PDB entry 6CAQ | X-ray diffraction, 3.40 A resolution | chains A and E of the 23 polymer chains in the assembly

[Chain A]
Molecule: 16S Ribosomal RNA rRNA
Source organism: Thermus thermophilus (strain HB8 / ATCC 27634 / DSM 579)
Sequence (1522 nucleotides; row label = number of the first residue in the row; note: 42 numbers in that range are skipped by the numbering (no residue carries them; nothing is unmodelled there); a row labelled like 190A-190L holds insertion residues (190A, then the next letters in order); numbering starts at 0):
     0 UUUGUUGGAGAGUCUGAUCCUGGCUCAGGGUGAACGCUGGCGGCGUGCCU
    50 AAGACAUGCAAGUCGUGCGGG
    73 CCGCGGGGUUUU
    88 ACUCCG
    95 UGGUC
   101 AGCGGCGGACGGGUGAGUAACGCGUGGGU
  129A G
   130 ACCUACCCGGAAGAGGGGGACAACCCGGGGAAACUCGGGCUAAUCCCCCA
   180 UGUGGACCCGC
190A-190L CCCUUGGGGUGU
   191 GUCCAAAGGGCUUU
   216 GCCCGCUUCCGGAUGGGCCCGCGUCCCAUCAGCUAGUUGGUGGGGUAAUG
   266 GCCCACCAAGGCGACGACGGGUAGCCGGUCUGAGAGGAUGGCCGGCCACA
   316 GGGGCACUGAGACACGGGCCCCACUCCUACGGGAGGCAGCAGUUAGGAAU
   366 CUUCCGCAAUGGGCGCAAGCCUGACGGAGCGACGCCGCUUGGAGGAAGAA
   416 GCCCUUCGGGGUGUAAACUCCUGAA
   442 CCCGGGACGAAACCCCCGACGA
   474 GGGGACUGACGGUACCGGG
   494 GUAAUAGCGCCGGCCAACUCCGUGCCAGCAGCCXCGGUAAUACGGAGGGC
   544 GCGAGCGUUACCCGGAUUCACUGGGCGUAAAGGGCGUGUAGGCGGCCUGG
   594 GGCGUCCCAUGUGAAAGACCACGGCUCAACCGUGGGGGAGCGUGGGAUAC
   644 GCUCAGGCUAGACGGUGGGAGAGGGUGGUGGAAUUCCCGGAGUAGCGGUG
   694 AAAUGCGCAGAUACCGGGAGGAACGCCGAUGGCGAAGGCAGCCACCUGGU
   744 CCACCCGUGACGCUGAGGCGCGAAAGCGUGGGGAGCAAACCGGAUUAGAU
   794 ACCCGGGUAGUCCACGCCCUAAACGAUGCGCGCUAGGUCUCUGGGUCU
   848 CCUGGGGGCCGAAGCUAACGCGUUAAGCGCGCCGCCUGGGGAGUACGGCC
   898 GCAAGGCUGAAACUCAAAGGAAUUGACGGGGGCCCGCACAAGCGGUGGAG
   948 CAUGUGGUUUAAUUCGAAGXAACGCGAAGAACCUUACCAGGCCUUGACAU
   998 GCUAGG
 1003A G
  1004 AACCCGGGUGAAAGCCUGGGGUGCCCC
1030A-1030D GCGA
  1031 GGGGAGCCCUAGCACAGGUGCUGCAUGGCCGUCGUCAGCUCGUGCCGUGA
  1081 GGUGUUGGGUUAAGUCCCGCAACGAGCGCAACCCCCGCCGUUAGUUGCCA
  1131 GCGGUUCGGCCGGGCACUCUAACGGGACUGCCCGCGAAA
  1171 GCGGGAGGAAGGAGGGGACGACGUCUGGUCAGCAUGGCCCUUACGGCCUG
  1221 GGCGACACACGUGCUACAAUGCCCACUACAAAGCGAUGCCACCCGGCAAC
  1271 GGGGAGCUAAUCGCAAAAAGGUGGGCCCAGUUCGGAUUGGGGUCUGCAAC
  1321 CCGACCCCAUGAAGCCGGAAUCGCUAGUAAUCGCGGAUCAG
 1361A C
  1362 CAUGCCGCGGUGAAUACGUUCCCGGGCCUUGUACACACXGCCXGUXACGC
  1412 CAUGGGAGCGGGCUCUACCCGAAGUCGCCGGG
  1446 AGCCUACGGG
  1459 CAGGCGCCGAGGGUAGGGCCCGUGACUGGGGCGAAGUCGUAACAAGGUAG
  1509 CUGUACCGGAAGGUGCGGCUGGAUCACCUCCUUUCU
Not modelled in the structure: 0-4, 1534-1538
Modified positions: PSU (pseudouridine-5'-monophosphate) at position 516, G7M (N7-methyl-guanosine-5'-monophosphate) at position 527, M2G (N2-dimethylguanosine-5'-monophosphate) at position 966, 5MC (5-methylcytidine-5'-monophosphate) at position 967, 2MG (2N-methylguanosine-5'-monophosphate) at position 1207, 5MC (5-methylcytidine-5'-monophosphate) at position 1400, 4OC (4n,o2'-methylcytidine-5'-monophosphate) at position 1402, 5MC (5-methylcytidine-5'-monophosphate) at position 1404, 5MC (5-methylcytidine-5'-monophosphate) at position 1407, UR3 (3-methyluridine-5'-monophoshate) at position 1498, MA6 (6N-dimethyladenosine-5'-monophoshate) at position 1518, MA6 (6N-dimethyladenosine-5'-monophoshate) at position 1519, PSU (pseudouridine-5'-monophosphate) at position 1540, PSU (pseudouridine-5'-monophosphate) at position 1541
Construct notes: conflict C13 (U131313 in 55771382)
Ion coordination: Mg2+ site 1 near U5 (its only coordinating residue here); Mg2+ site 2: C13, G7M_527; Mg2+ site 3 near U14 (its only coordinating residue here); Mg2+ site 4 near G22 (its only coordinating residue here); Mg2+ site 5 near G38 (its only coordinating residue here); Mg2+ site 6: C48, G115; Mg2+ site 7: A59, U387; Mg2+ site 8: G61, U62; Mg2+ site 9: U83, C1543; Mg2+ site 10 near U98 (its only coordinating residue here); Mg2+ site 11 near G107 (its only coordinating residue here); Mg2+ site 12 near G111 (its only coordinating residue here); 111 more Mg2+ sites not listed
Ligand contacts: EUS (N-[(1R,2S,3S,4R,5S)-5-amino-4-{[(2S,3R)-3-amino-6-(aminomethyl)-3,4-dihydro-2H-pyran-2-yl]oxy}-2-{[3-deoxy-4-C-methyl-3-(methylamino)-beta-L-arabinopyranosyl]oxy}-3-hydroxycyclohexyl]methanesulfonamide): 5MC_1404, G1405, U1406, 5MC_1407, A1408, C1409, G1491, A1492, A1493, G1494, U1495, C1496, G1497

[Chain E]
Protein: 30S ribosomal protein S5
Source organism: Thermus thermophilus (strain HB8 / ATCC 27634 / DSM 579)
Reference sequence: Q5SHQ5 (RS5_THET8); residue numbers follow UniProt; this construct covers 5-154
Chain sequence (150 residues; each row starts with the number of its first residue):
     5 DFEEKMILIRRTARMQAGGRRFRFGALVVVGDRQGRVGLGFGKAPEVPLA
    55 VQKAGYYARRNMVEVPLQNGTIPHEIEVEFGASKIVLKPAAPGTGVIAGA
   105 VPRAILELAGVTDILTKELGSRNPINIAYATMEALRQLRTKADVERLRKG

[Chain A / chain E interface]
Contacting residue pairs (82):
  U5(A) - Ala95(E)  base contact
  G6(A) - Ala94(E)  base contact
  G6(A) - Ala95(E)  hydrogen bond to the base
  G6(A) - Thr98(E)  hydrogen bond to the base
  G6(A) - Leu119(E)  base contact
  G7(A) - Lys92(E)  hydrogen bond to the base
  G7(A) - Ile101(E)  sugar contact
  G7(A) - Thr120(E)  hydrogen bond to the sugar
  G7(A) - Lys121(E)  base contact
  A8(A) - Ile101(E)  phosphate contact
  A8(A) - Ala102(E)  hydrogen bond to the sugar
  A8(A) - Gly103(E)  sugar contact
  A8(A) - Arg107(E)  base contact
  A8(A) - Thr120(E)  sugar contact
  G9(A) - Gly103(E)  phosphate contact
  G9(A) - Lys121(E)  salt bridge to the phosphate
  G9(A) - Glu122(E)  hydrogen bond to the phosphate
  G9(A) - Arg126(E)  base contact
  A10(A) - Arg126(E)  phosphate contact
  G15(A) - Ala17(E)  hydrogen bond to the base
  G15(A) - Arg18(E)  base contact
  G15(A) - Met19(E)  base contact
  G15(A) - Arg24(E)  hydrogen bond to the sugar
  A16(A) - Thr16(E)  sugar contact
  A16(A) - Ala17(E)  hydrogen bond to the sugar
  U17(A) - Arg14(E)  hydrogen bond to the phosphate
  C18(A) - Arg14(E)  salt bridge to the phosphate
  C18(A) - Asn127(E)  hydrogen bond to the phosphate
  C18(A) - Asn130(E)  hydrogen bond to the phosphate
  C19(A) - Ala86(E)  phosphate contact
  C19(A) - Ser125(E)  hydrogen bond to the phosphate
  C19(A) - Asn127(E)  hydrogen bond to the phosphate
  C19(A) - Asn130(E)  hydrogen bond to the phosphate
  U20(A) - Ala86(E)  phosphate contact
  G558(A) - Lys121(E)  phosphate contact
  A559(A) - Lys121(E)  salt bridge to the phosphate
  A559(A) - Arg126(E)  salt bridge to the phosphate
  A864(A) - Gly85(E)  phosphate contact
  U921(A) - Arg18(E)  sugar contact
  U921(A) - Met19(E)  hydrogen bond to the sugar
  G922(A) - Met19(E)  sugar contact
  G922(A) - Gln20(E)  sugar contact
  G922(A) - Ala21(E)  phosphate contact
  A923(A) - Ala21(E)  phosphate contact
  C1069(A) - Gln20(E)  phosphate contact
  C1069(A) - Arg25(E)  sugar contact
  U1070(A) - Arg18(E)  salt bridge to the phosphate
  U1070(A) - Gln20(E)  phosphate contact
  U1070(A) - Arg25(E)  phosphate contact
  C1071(A) - Arg18(E)  salt bridge to the phosphate
  C1071(A) - Arg27(E)  salt bridge to the phosphate
  C1071(A) - Pro49(E)  sugar contact
  G1072(A) - Pro49(E)  phosphate contact
  G1072(A) - Lys57(E)  salt bridge to the phosphate
  U1073(A) - Lys57(E)  salt bridge to the phosphate
  G1074(A) - Tyr60(E)  phosphate contact
  G1074(A) - Tyr61(E)  hydrogen bond to the phosphate
  G1077(A) - Lys47(E)  base contact
  U1078(A) - Phe84(E)  sugar contact
  U1078(A) - Ile129(E)  sugar contact
  U1078(A) - Asn130(E)  hydrogen bond to the sugar
  U1078(A) - Tyr133(E)  phosphate contact
  G1079(A) - Arg14(E)  hydrogen bond to the phosphate
  G1079(A) - Tyr133(E)  hydrogen bond to the phosphate
  A1080(A) - Arg14(E)  salt bridge to the phosphate
  A1080(A) - Thr16(E)  hydrogen bond to the phosphate
  A1080(A) - Ala17(E)  sugar contact
  A1080(A) - Phe45(E)  phosphate contact
  A1080(A) - Lys47(E)  phosphate contact
  G1081(A) - Thr16(E)  hydrogen bond to the phosphate
  G1081(A) - Ala17(E)  phosphate contact
  G1081(A) - Arg18(E)  phosphate contact
  G1081(A) - Arg27(E)  salt bridge to the phosphate
  G1082(A) - Arg27(E)  salt bridge to the phosphate
  C1192(A) - Arg25(E)  hydrogen bond to the base
  G1193(A) - Arg25(E)  hydrogen bond to the sugar
  U1194(A) - Gly22(E)  sugar contact
  A1396(A) - Met19(E)  base contact
  C1397(A) - Arg24(E)  salt bridge to the phosphate
  A1398(A) - Met19(E)  base contact
  A1398(A) - Gln20(E)  hydrogen bond to the base
  A1398(A) - Gly22(E)  base contact
Interface residues without a listed pair, chain A (38 interface residues in all): U560, U863
Interface residues without a listed pair, chain E (44 interface residues in all): Gly23, Glu83, Ser87, Pro93, Pro96, Leu123

[Overview]
38 residues of chain A face 44 of chain E across their interface; the contacts include 25 hydrogen bonds and
13 salt bridges. Polar contacts include G6(A)-Ala95(E), G6(A)-Thr98(E) and G7(A)-Lys92(E). Bound to chain A:
compound EUS. C13(A) and G7M_527(A) form the Mg2+ site 2.
Here chain A is 16S Ribosomal RNA rRNA and chain E is 30S ribosomal protein S5, both from Thermus thermophilus
(strain HB8 / ATCC 27634 / DSM 579). Entry 6CAQ (Crystal Structure of 30S ribosomal subunit from Thermus
thermophilus) was determined by X-ray diffraction.
